9C95 - chains A and B; structure by X-ray diffraction, 1.42 A resolution.

[Chain A (and B)]
Protein: AprG
Source organism: Streptoalloteichus tenebrarius
Notes: chain B of this document is another copy of the same molecule, construct and numbering; everything in this record applies to it too
Amino-acid sequence (339 residues; each row starts with the number of its first residue):
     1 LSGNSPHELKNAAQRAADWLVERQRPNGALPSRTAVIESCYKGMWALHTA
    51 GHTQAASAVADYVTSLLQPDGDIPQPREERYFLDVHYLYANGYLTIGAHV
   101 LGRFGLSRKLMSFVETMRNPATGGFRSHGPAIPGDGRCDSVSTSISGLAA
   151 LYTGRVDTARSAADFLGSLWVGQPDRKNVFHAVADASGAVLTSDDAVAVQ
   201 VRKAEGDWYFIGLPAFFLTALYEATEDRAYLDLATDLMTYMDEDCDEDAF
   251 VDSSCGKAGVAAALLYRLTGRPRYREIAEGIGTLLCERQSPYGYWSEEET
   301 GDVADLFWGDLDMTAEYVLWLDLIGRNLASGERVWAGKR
Unresolved in the structure: 1-2, 337-339

[Interface between chain A and chain B]
Residue-residue contacts (75):
  P6(A) - Q54(B)  hydrogen bond (backbone-side chain)
  H7(A) - Q54(B)  hydrogen bond
  K10(A) - G51(B)  hydrogen bond (side chain-backbone)
  K10(A) - T53(B)
  K10(A) - Q54(B)
  P26(A) - R333(B)  hydrogen bond (backbone-side chain)
  N27(A) - R333(B)
  H48(A) - H48(B)  hydrogen bond
  T49(A) - G51(B)
  T49(A) - T53(B)
  A50(A) - G51(B)
  G51(A) - K10(B)  hydrogen bond (backbone-side chain)
  G51(A) - T49(B)
  G51(A) - A50(B)
  G51(A) - G51(B)
  T53(A) - K10(B)
  T53(A) - T49(B)
  T53(A) - D322(B)  hydrogen bond
  T53(A) - R326(B)
  Q54(A) - P6(B)  hydrogen bond (side chain-backbone)
  Q54(A) - H7(B)
  Q54(A) - K10(B)
  Q54(A) - G325(B)
  Q54(A) - R326(B)
  Q54(A) - A329(B)
  S57(A) - R326(B)
  S57(A) - S330(B)
  A58(A) - R333(B)
  D61(A) - S330(B)  hydrogen bond
  D61(A) - R333(B)  salt bridge
  H99(A) - L151(B)
  H99(A) - Y152(B)  hydrogen bond (side chain-backbone)
  L101(A) - R326(B)  hydrogen bond (backbone-side chain)
  G102(A) - Y152(B)
  G102(A) - E223(B)
  R103(A) - E223(B)
  R103(A) - R267(B)
  R103(A) - S330(B)  hydrogen bond
  F104(A) - L151(B)
  F104(A) - Y152(B)  hydrophobic
  F104(A) - A224(B)  hydrophobic
  G105(A) - E223(B)  hydrogen bond (backbone-backbone)
  G105(A) - A224(B)
  R108(A) - A224(B)  hydrogen bond (side chain-backbone)
  R108(A) - E226(B)
  K109(A) - E226(B)  salt bridge
  L151(A) - H99(B)
  L151(A) - F104(B)  hydrophobic
  Y152(A) - H99(B)  hydrogen bond (backbone-side chain)
  Y152(A) - G102(B)
  Y152(A) - F104(B)  hydrophobic
  Y152(A) - Y152(B)
  T153(A) - G154(B)
  G154(A) - T153(B)
  E223(A) - G102(B)
  E223(A) - R103(B)
  E223(A) - G105(B)  hydrogen bond (backbone-backbone)
  A224(A) - F104(B)  hydrophobic
  A224(A) - G105(B)
  A224(A) - R108(B)  hydrogen bond (backbone-side chain)
  E226(A) - K109(B)  salt bridge
  R267(A) - R103(B)
  D322(A) - T53(B)  hydrogen bond
  G325(A) - Q54(B)
  R326(A) - T53(B)
  R326(A) - Q54(B)
  R326(A) - S57(B)
  R326(A) - L101(B)  hydrogen bond (side chain-backbone)
  S330(A) - S57(B)
  S330(A) - D61(B)  hydrogen bond
  S330(A) - R103(B)  hydrogen bond
  R333(A) - P26(B)  hydrogen bond (side chain-backbone)
  R333(A) - N27(B)
  R333(A) - A58(B)
  R333(A) - D61(B)  salt bridge
Also at the interface, not in a pair above, chain A (41 interface residues in all): G28, V100, A220, T225, A329, V334
Also at the interface, not in a pair above, chain B (41 interface residues in all): G28, V100, A220, T225, V334

[In short]
Chain A and chain B each contribute 41 residues to their interface, with 22 hydrogen bonds and 4 salt bridges.
Polar contacts include D61(A)-R333(B), K109(A)-E226(B) and P6(A)-Q54(B).
Both chains are AprG (Streptoalloteichus tenebrarius). Entry 9C95 (Apo crystal structure of AprG) was
determined by X-ray diffraction together with 9C99, 9C9A and 9C9B from the same study.
